Entry 3T4Z (X-ray diffraction, 1.90 A resolution); this record covers chain A.

Chain A:
Name: Potassium channel protein
From: Bacillus cereus
Reference sequence: Q81HW2 (Q81HW2_BACCR); residues 20-110 here = UniProt positions 20-110
Sequence (97 residues; each row starts with the number of its first residue):
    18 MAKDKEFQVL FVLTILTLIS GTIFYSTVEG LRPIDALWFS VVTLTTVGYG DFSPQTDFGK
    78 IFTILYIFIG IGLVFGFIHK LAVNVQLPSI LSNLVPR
Unresolved in the structure: 18-20, 114
Differences from the reference sequence: expression tag (18-19, 111-114); engineered mutation W55 (Tyr in Q81HW2), Y66 (Asp in Q81HW2), D68 (Asn in Q81HW2)
Ion coordination: K+ site 1: T63, V64; K+ site 2 near T63 (its only coordinating residue here); K+ site 3: V64, G65; K+ site 4: G65, Y66

In short:
G65 and Y66 form the K+ site 4. V64 and G65 coordinate K+ site 3.
Chain A is Potassium channel protein (Bacillus cereus); the structure, Crystal Structure of NaK2K Channel Y55W
Mutant, was determined by X-ray diffraction together with 3TET, 3T1C, 3T2M, 3T4D and 3TCU from the same study.
